PDB entry 7X1T | electron microscopy, 3.26 A resolution | chains B and C of the 6 polymer chains in the assembly

# Chain B
Name: mini-G alpha q protein
Source organism: Homo sapiens
Sequence (246 residues; row label = number of the first residue in the row):
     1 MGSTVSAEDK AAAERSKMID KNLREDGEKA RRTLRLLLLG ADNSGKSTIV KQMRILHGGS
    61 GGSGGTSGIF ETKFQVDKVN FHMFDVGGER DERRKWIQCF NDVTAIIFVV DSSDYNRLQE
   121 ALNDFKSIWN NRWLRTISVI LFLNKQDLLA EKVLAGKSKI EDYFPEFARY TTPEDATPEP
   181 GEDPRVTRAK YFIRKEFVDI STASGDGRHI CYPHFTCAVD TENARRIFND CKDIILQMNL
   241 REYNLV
Unresolved in the structure: 1-5, 52-66, 176-180, 217-218, 246

# Chain C
Name: Guanine nucleotide-binding protein G(I)/G(S)/G(T) subunit beta-1
Source organism: Bos taurus
UniProt: P62871 (GBB1_BOVIN); residues 1-340 here = UniProt positions 1-340
Sequence (340 residues; each row starts with the number of its first residue):
     1 MSELDQLRQE AEQLKNQIRD ARKACADATL SQITNNIDPV GRIQMRTRRT LRGHLAKIYA
    61 MHWGTDSRLL VSASQDGKLI IWDSYTTNKV HAIPLRSSWV MTCAYAPSGN YVACGGLDNI
   121 CSIYNLKTRE GNVRVSRELA GHTGYLSCCR FLDDNQIVTS SGDTTCALWD IETGQQTTTF
   181 TGHTGDVMSL SLAPDTRLFV SGACDASAKL WDVREGMCRQ TFTGHESDIN AICFFPNGNA
   241 FATGSDDATC RLFDLRADQE LMTYSHDNII CGITSVSFSK SGRLLLAGYD DFNCNVWDAL
   301 KADRAGVLAG HDNRVSCLGV TDDGMAVATG SWDSFLKIWN
Unresolved in the structure: 1-10
UniProt features mapped onto this chain:
  - modified residue: Ser2 (N-acetylserine), His266 (Phosphohistidine)

# Chain B / chain C interface
Contacting residue pairs - 37 pairs, chain B then chain C:
  Ala12(B) - Asn88(C)  hydrogen bond (backbone-side chain)
  Ala13(B) - Asn88(C)
  Arg15(B) - Val90(C)  hydrogen bond (side chain-backbone)
  Arg15(B) - His91(C)
  Ser16(B) - Asn88(C)
  Ser16(B) - Lys89(C)
  Ile19(B) - Lys89(C)
  Ile19(B) - Ala92(C)  hydrophobic
  Asp20(B) - Lys89(C)  salt bridge
  Leu23(B) - Gly53(C)
  Leu23(B) - Leu55(C)
  Leu23(B) - Lys78(C)
  Leu23(B) - Ile80(C)  hydrophobic
  Leu23(B) - Lys89(C)
  Arg24(B) - Leu55(C)
  Asp26(B) - Lys78(C)  salt bridge
  Gly27(B) - Leu55(C)
  Arg35(B) - Trp99(C)
  Ser67(B) - Asp118(C)
  Ile69(B) - Leu117(C)
  Phe84(B) - Trp99(C)  hydrophobic
  Lys95(B) - Tyr145(C)
  Lys95(B) - Met188(C)
  Lys95(B) - Cys204(C)
  Lys95(B) - Asp228(C)  salt bridge
  Lys95(B) - Asn230(C)
  Lys95(B) - Asp246(C)  salt bridge
  Trp96(B) - Leu117(C)  hydrophobic
  Gln98(B) - Trp332(C)
  Cys99(B) - Tyr59(C)
  Cys99(B) - Gln75(C)  hydrogen bond (backbone-side chain)
  Cys99(B) - Trp99(C)
  Cys99(B) - Met101(C)  hydrophobic
  Phe100(B) - Trp99(C)  hydrophobic
  Phe100(B) - Leu117(C)  hydrophobic
  Asn101(B) - Trp332(C)
  Trp133(B) - Arg314(C)
Other interface residues (no listed pair), chain B (25 interface residues in all): Asp9, Asn22, Glu89, Arg132
Other interface residues (no listed pair), chain C (30 interface residues in all): Arg52, Thr86, Ile120, Thr143, Gly162, Ile270, Asp290

# Summary
The interface between chain B and chain C involves 25 residues on one side and 30 on the other; the contacts
include 3 hydrogen bonds and 4 salt bridges. Polar contacts include Asp20(B)-Lys89(C), Asp26(B)-Lys78(C) and
Lys95(B)-Asp228(C).
Chain B is mini-G alpha q protein (Homo sapiens) and chain C is Guanine nucleotide-binding protein
G(I)/G(S)/G(T) subunit beta-1 (Bos taurus); the structure, Structure of Thyrotropin-Releasing Hormone Receptor
bound with Taltirelin, was determined by electron microscopy, deposited together with 7X1U.
